8BF6 - chain A; structure by X-ray diffraction, 1.97 A resolution.

== Chain A ==
Molecule: ABC transporter
Source organism: Parageobacillus thermoglucosidasius
UniProtKB: A0A1Y3Q1V3 (A0A1Y3Q1V3_PARTM); residues 1-297 here correspond to UniProt positions 22-318 (UniProt number = residue number + 21)
Amino-acid sequence (297 residues; each row starts with the number of its first residue):
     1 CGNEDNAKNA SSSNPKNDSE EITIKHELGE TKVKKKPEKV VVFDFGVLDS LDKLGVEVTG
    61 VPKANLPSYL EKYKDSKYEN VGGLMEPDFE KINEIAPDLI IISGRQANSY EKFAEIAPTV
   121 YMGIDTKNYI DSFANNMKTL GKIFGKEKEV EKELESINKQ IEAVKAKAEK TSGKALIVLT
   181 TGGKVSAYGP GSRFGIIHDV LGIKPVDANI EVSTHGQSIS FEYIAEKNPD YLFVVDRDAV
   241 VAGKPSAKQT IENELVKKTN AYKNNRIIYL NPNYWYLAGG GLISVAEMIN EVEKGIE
Not modelled in the structure: 1-19
Bound ions: Ni2+ site 1: Asp-88 (together with sulfate ion); Ni2+ site 2: Glu-90, Glu-94 (together with sulfate ion); Ni2+ site 3 near Asp-98 (its only coordinating residue here); Ni2+ site 4: Glu-151, Glu-155; Ni2+ site 5: Glu-211, Lys-294, Glu-297; Fe ion: His-215, Tyr-276 (together with Azotochelin)
Ligand contacts: Azotochelin (95B): Asn-65, Leu-84, Met-85, Gly-104, Arg-105, Arg-193, Thr-214, His-215, Arg-237, Val-241, Tyr-276
What the authors report for this chain:
  - Fe ion coordination: His-215, Tyr-276
  - Ni2+ coordination: Asp-88, Glu-94, Glu-151

== In short ==
Ligands of chain A: Azotochelin. Glu-90 and Glu-94 form the Ni2+ site 2. The Ni2+ site 4 is built by Glu-151
and Glu-155. The paper reports Ni2+ coordination by Asp-88, Glu-94 and Glu-151; Fe ion coordination by His-215
and Tyr-276.
Chain A is ABC transporter (Parageobacillus thermoglucosidasius); the structure, X-ray structure of the CeuE
Homologue from Parageobacillus thermoglucosidasius - azotochelin complex, was determined by X-ray diffraction,
deposited together with 8B7X, 8BAW, 8BAX, 8BJ9 and 8BNW.
